3JQK - chain A; structure by X-ray diffraction, 1.75 A resolution.

# Chain A
Name: Molybdenum cofactor biosynthesis protein C
Organism: Thermus thermophilus
Reference sequence: Q5SHE1 (Q5SHE1_THET8); residues 1-157 here = UniProt positions 1-157
Sequence (157 residues; each row starts with the number of its first residue):
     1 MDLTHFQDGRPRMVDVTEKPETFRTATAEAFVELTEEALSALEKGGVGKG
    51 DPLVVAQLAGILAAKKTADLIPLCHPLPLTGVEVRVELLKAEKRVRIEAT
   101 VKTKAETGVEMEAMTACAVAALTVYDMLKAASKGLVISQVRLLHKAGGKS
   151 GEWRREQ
Not modelled in the structure: 1-9, 46-48, 156-157
What the authors report for this chain:
  - binding site for phosphate ion: His-75, Asp-126, Lys-129

# Summary
The paper reports a binding site for phosphate ion at His-75, Asp-126 and Lys-129.
Chain A is Molybdenum cofactor biosynthesis protein C (Thermus thermophilus); the structure, Crystal structure
of the molybdenum cofactor biosynthesis protein C (TTHA1789) from Thermus Theromophilus HB8 (H32 FORM), was
determined by X-ray diffraction (same publication as 3JQJ and 3JQM).
